7QOI - chains FK and FL of the 140 polymer chains in the assembly; structure by electron microscopy, 3.62 A resolution.

[Chain FK (and FL)]
Name: Portal protein gp20
From: Bacteroides phage crAss001
Notes: chain FL of this document is another copy of the same molecule, construct and numbering; everything in this record applies to it too
UniProtKB: A0A385DT68 (A0A385DT68_9CAUD); residues 1-806 here = UniProt positions 1-806
Sequence (806 residues; each row starts with the number of its first residue):
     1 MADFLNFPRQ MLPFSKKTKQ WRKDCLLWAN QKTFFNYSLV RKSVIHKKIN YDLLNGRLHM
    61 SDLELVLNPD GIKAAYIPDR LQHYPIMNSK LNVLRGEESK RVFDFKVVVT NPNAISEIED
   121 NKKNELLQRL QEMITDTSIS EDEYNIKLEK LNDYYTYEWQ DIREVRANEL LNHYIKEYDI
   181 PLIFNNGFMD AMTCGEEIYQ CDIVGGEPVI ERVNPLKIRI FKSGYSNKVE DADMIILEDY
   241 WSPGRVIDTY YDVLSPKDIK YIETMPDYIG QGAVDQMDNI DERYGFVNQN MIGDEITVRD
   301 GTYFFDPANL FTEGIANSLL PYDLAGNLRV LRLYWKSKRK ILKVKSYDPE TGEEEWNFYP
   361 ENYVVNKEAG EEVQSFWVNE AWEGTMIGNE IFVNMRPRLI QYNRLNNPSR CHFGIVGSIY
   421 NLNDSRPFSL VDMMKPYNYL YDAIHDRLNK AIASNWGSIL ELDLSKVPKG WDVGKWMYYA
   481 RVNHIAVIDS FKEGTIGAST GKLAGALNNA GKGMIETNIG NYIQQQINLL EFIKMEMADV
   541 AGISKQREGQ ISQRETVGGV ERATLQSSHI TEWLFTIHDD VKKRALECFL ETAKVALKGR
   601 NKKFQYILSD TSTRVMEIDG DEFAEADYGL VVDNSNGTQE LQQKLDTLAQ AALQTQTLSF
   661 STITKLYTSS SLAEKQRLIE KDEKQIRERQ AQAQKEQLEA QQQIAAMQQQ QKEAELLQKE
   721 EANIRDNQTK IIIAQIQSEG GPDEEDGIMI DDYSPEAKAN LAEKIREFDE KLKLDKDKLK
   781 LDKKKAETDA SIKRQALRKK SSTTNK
Not modelled in the structure: 1-3, 68-71, 270-318, 550-563, 740-806 (chain FL: 1-5, 33-35, 68-71, 274-293, 307-318, 550-563, 740-806)
Metal / ion sites: Mg2+ site 1: Ala114, Glu119, Gln160 (shared with Tyr606(FL) of chain FL); Mg2+ site 2: Tyr606 (shared with 3 residues of chain FJ)

[How chain FK and chain FL interact]
Residue-residue contacts (250; chain FK residue first):
  Leu5(FK) with Tyr268(FL)
  Asn6(FK) with Met265(FL); Asp267(FL), hydrogen bond; Tyr268(FL)
  Phe7(FK) with Asp267(FL), hydrogen bond (backbone-side chain)
  Arg9(FK) with Lys260(FL); Glu263(FL)
  Gln10(FK) with Glu263(FL), hydrogen bond (backbone-side chain)
  Met11(FK) with Pro256(FL); Ile259(FL), hydrophobic; Lys260(FL)
  Trp28(FK) with Asp267(FL); Tyr268(FL), hydrophobic
  Lys32(FK) with Tyr268(FL)
  Phe35(FK) with Ile269(FL); Gly270(FL); Gln271(FL)
  Asn36(FK) with Ile269(FL)
  Tyr37(FK) with Ile269(FL); Leu324(FL); Ala325(FL)
  Leu39(FK) with Asp323(FL); Asn327(FL)
  Leu65(FK) with Tyr76(FL)
  Thr110(FK) with Asn172(FL), hydrogen bond (backbone-side chain); His173(FL), hydrogen bond
  Asn111(FK) with Glu169(FL), hydrogen bond (side chain-backbone); Asn172(FL); His173(FL); Ile607(FL), hydrogen bond (side chain-backbone)
  Pro112(FK) with Thr668(FL)
  Asn113(FK) with Ser609(FL); Lys665(FL); Thr668(FL); Ser669(FL); Glu674(FL), hydrogen bond
  Ala114(FK) with Ile607(FL); Leu608(FL); Ser609(FL)
  Ile115(FK) with Lys150(FL); Asp610(FL)
  Ser116(FK) with Gln605(FL), hydrogen bond (side chain-backbone); Leu608(FL), hydrogen bond (side chain-backbone); Ser609(FL)
  Glu117(FK) with Asp610(FL)
  Ile118(FK) with Gln605(FL); Tyr606(FL)
  Glu119(FK) with Tyr606(FL)
  Lys122(FK) with Tyr606(FL), hydrogen bond
  Lys222(FK) with Ser242(FL), hydrogen bond (backbone-side chain); Asp267(FL); Ala325(FL); Gly326(FL)
  Ser223(FK) with Ser242(FL); Asn327(FL)
  Gly224(FK) with Asp239(FL); Tyr240(FL); Ser242(FL), hydrogen bond (backbone-side chain); Asn327(FL)
  Tyr225(FK) with Lys217(FL); Asp323(FL)
  Asp233(FK) with Ser242(FL); Pro243(FL); Gly244(FL), hydrogen bond (side chain-backbone)
  Lys338(FK) with Ile247(FL); Ile259(FL); Glu263(FL), salt bridge
  Glu353(FK) with Arg600(FL), salt bridge
  Glu354(FK) with Arg600(FL), hydrogen bond (backbone-side chain)
  Phe358(FK) with Tyr251(FL)
  Phe376(FK) with Tyr251(FL); Asp252(FL)
  Trp377(FK) with Ile247(FL)
  Asn379(FK) with Gly244(FL), hydrogen bond (side chain-backbone); Ile247(FL); Asp248(FL), hydrogen bond
  Arg404(FK) with Glu177(FL), salt bridge
  Leu405(FK) with Lys602(FL)
  Asn406(FK) with Gly205(FL); Gly206(FL); Glu207(FL); Tyr251(FL); Arg600(FL), hydrogen bond (side chain-backbone); Asn601(FL), hydrogen bond
  Asn407(FK) with Gly205(FL); Asp248(FL), hydrogen bond (side chain-backbone); Tyr251(FL)
  Pro408(FK) with Tyr251(FL)
  Ser409(FK) with Ile247(FL); Asp248(FL); Tyr251(FL)
  Leu422(FK) with Leu54(FL), hydrophobic; Met189(FL), hydrophobic
  Asn423(FK) with Tyr51(FL); Asp190(FL); Arg212(FL), hydrogen bond; Asn214(FL), hydrogen bond; Pro215(FL); Leu216(FL)
  Asp424(FK) with Asn214(FL), hydrogen bond; Lys217(FL), salt bridge
  Ser425(FK) with Asn55(FL), hydrogen bond
  Arg426(FK) with Asn55(FL)
  Phe428(FK) with Leu54(FL); Asn55(FL); Gly56(FL)
  Pro436(FK) with Gln82(FL)
  Tyr437(FK) with Tyr84(FL)
  Ile444(FK) with Ile452(FL), hydrophobic
  Arg447(FK) with Ile452(FL), hydrogen bond (side chain-backbone); Ala453(FL), hydrogen bond (side chain-backbone); Asn455(FL), hydrogen bond (side chain-backbone); Trp456(FL)
  Trp456(FK) with Arg481(FL)
  Gly457(FK) with His484(FL)
  Ser458(FK) with His484(FL)
  Ile459(FK) with Ala480(FL); His484(FL); Ala486(FL), hydrophobic
  Leu460(FK) with His484(FL), hydrogen bond (backbone-backbone); Ile485(FL); Ala486(FL), hydrogen bond (backbone-backbone)
  Glu461(FK) with Ala486(FL); Ile488(FL); Lys512(FL), salt bridge
  Leu462(FK) with Ile485(FL), hydrophobic; Ala486(FL), hydrogen bond (backbone-backbone); Val487(FL); Ile488(FL), hydrogen bond (backbone-backbone)
  Asp463(FK) with Ile488(FL); Ser490(FL), hydrogen bond
  Leu464(FK) with Val487(FL), hydrophobic
  Ser465(FK) with Ser490(FL); Phe491(FL)
  Gly494(FK) with Phe491(FL)
  Leu503(FK) with Phe491(FL), hydrophobic; Ser499(FL); Thr500(FL)
  Ala504(FK) with Ala498(FL); Ser499(FL), hydrogen bond (backbone-backbone)
  Leu507(FK) with Ser499(FL)
  Met514(FK) with Lys512(FL)
  Ile515(FK) with Leu460(FL), hydrophobic
  Glu516(FK) with Leu460(FL); Met514(FL)
  Thr517(FK) with Ser458(FL); Leu460(FL)
  Asn518(FK) with Ser458(FL)
  Tyr522(FK) with Asn455(FL), hydrogen bond (side chain-backbone); Trp456(FL); Gly457(FL)
  Gln525(FK) with Asn455(FL), hydrogen bond; Gly520(FL)
  Gln526(FK) with Asn455(FL)
  Leu529(FK) with Ile452(FL), hydrophobic
  Phe532(FK) with Leu448(FL), hydrophobic; Ile527(FL), hydrophobic; Leu530(FL), hydrophobic
  Met535(FK) with Glu531(FL)
  Glu536(FK) with Tyr441(FL), hydrogen bond; His445(FL), salt bridge
  Asp539(FK) with Ser89(FL), hydrogen bond (backbone-side chain); Lys534(FL), salt bridge
  Val540(FK) with Pro85(FL); Ser89(FL), hydrogen bond (backbone-side chain)
  Thr564(FK) with Gly549(FL), hydrogen bond (backbone-backbone)
  Leu565(FK) with Gly549(FL), hydrogen bond (backbone-backbone)
  Gln566(FK) with Gln546(FL); Arg547(FL); Glu548(FL); Gly549(FL), hydrogen bond (backbone-backbone); Thr564(FL)
  Ser567(FK) with Glu548(FL); Gly549(FL), hydrogen bond (backbone-backbone)
  Ser568(FK) with Lys100(FL)
  His569(FK) with Asn92(FL); Gly96(FL); Lys100(FL)
  Ile570(FK) with Ser89(FL); Asn92(FL); Val93(FL), hydrophobic; Glu548(FL)
  Glu572(FK) with Gly96(FL); Ser99(FL), hydrogen bond; Lys100(FL)
  Trp573(FK) with Asn92(FL); Arg95(FL)
  Thr576(FK) with Ser99(FL); Leu182(FL)
  Asp580(FK) with Asp179(FL); Leu182(FL)
  Lys583(FK) with Lys176(FL); Glu177(FL), hydrogen bond (side chain-backbone); Asp179(FL)
  Ala626(FK) with His173(FL), hydrogen bond (backbone-side chain); Glu177(FL); Lys603(FL), hydrogen bond (backbone-side chain)
  Asp627(FK) with Glu207(FL); Lys603(FL), salt bridge; Tyr606(FL)
  Tyr628(FK) with Tyr606(FL)
  Gly629(FK) with His173(FL)
  Val631(FK) with Lys176(FL); Glu177(FL)
  Asp633(FK) with Lys176(FL)
  Leu641(FK) with Tyr667(FL), hydrophobic; Thr668(FL)
  Lys644(FK) with Tyr667(FL)
  Leu645(FK) with Thr664(FL)
  Leu648(FK) with Leu653(FL), hydrophobic; Phe660(FL), hydrophobic; Ile663(FL), hydrophobic; Thr664(FL)
  Ala652(FK) with Phe660(FL), hydrophobic
  Thr657(FK) with Phe660(FL)
  Gln676(FK) with Thr664(FL); Thr668(FL)
  Glu680(FK) with Ser661(FL); Thr664(FL), hydrogen bond
  Glu683(FK) with Ser659(FL), hydrogen bond; Phe660(FL), hydrogen bond (side chain-backbone); Ser661(FL), hydrogen bond
  Arg687(FK) with Ser659(FL), hydrogen bond
  Gln709(FK) with Met707(FL); Gln710(FL); Gln711(FL)
  Glu713(FK) with Gln711(FL)
  Leu716(FK) with Ala714(FL), hydrophobic; Glu715(FL); Gln718(FL)
  Lys719(FK) with Gln718(FL); Lys719(FL)
  Glu720(FK) with Gln718(FL); Glu721(FL); Arg725(FL)
  Asn723(FK) with Ala722(FL); Arg725(FL); Asp726(FL)
  Ile724(FK) with Arg725(FL)
  Asn727(FK) with Arg725(FL), hydrogen bond (side chain-backbone); Asp726(FL), hydrogen bond; Thr729(FL)
  Lys730(FK) with Ile733(FL)
  Ile731(FK) with Ile732(FL), hydrophobic; Ile733(FL); Ile736(FL), hydrophobic
  Ala734(FK) with Ile733(FL), hydrophobic; Ile736(FL); Gln737(FL)
  Ser738(FK) with Ile736(FL)
Also at the interface, not in a pair above, chain FK (135 interface residues in all): Pro8, Asp120, Asp231, Lys343, Val378, Arg410, Met433, Leu440, Ala510, Ala541, Gly542, Ser544, Ile577, Ile679, Lys712
Also at the interface, not in a pair above, chain FL (144 interface residues in all): Asn88, Glu97, Thr137, Ile262, Asn449, Ser454, Leu462, Trp476, Asp489, Asn508, Asn509, Ile523, Lys545, Ser568, Asp646, Arg689

[Overview]
The interface between chain FK and chain FL involves 135 residues on one side and 144 on the other, with 53
hydrogen bonds and 8 salt bridges. Polar pairs include Lys338(FK)-Glu263(FL), Glu353(FK)-Arg600(FL) and
Arg404(FK)-Glu177(FL). Ala114(FK), Glu119(FK) and Gln160(FK) coordinate Mg2+ site 1.
Chain FK and chain FL are both Portal protein gp20 (Bacteroides phage crAss001); the structure, Unique vertex
of the phicrAss001 virion, was determined by electron microscopy together with 7QOG, 7QOH, 7QOJ, 7QOK and 7QOL
from the same study.
